8IL3 - chains A and C of the 3 polymer chains in the assembly; structure by electron microscopy, 3.86 A resolution.

== Chain A ==
Molecule: Light chain
Source organism: Homo sapiens
Chain sequence (218 residues; row label = number of the first residue in the row):
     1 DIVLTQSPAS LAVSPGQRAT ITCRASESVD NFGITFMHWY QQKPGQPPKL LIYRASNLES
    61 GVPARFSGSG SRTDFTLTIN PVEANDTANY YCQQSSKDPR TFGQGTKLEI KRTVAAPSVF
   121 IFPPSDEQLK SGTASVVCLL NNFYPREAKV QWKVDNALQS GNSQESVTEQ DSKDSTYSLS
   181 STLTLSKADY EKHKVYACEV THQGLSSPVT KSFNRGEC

== Chain C ==
Molecule: ADP-ribosyl cyclase/cyclic ADP-ribose hydrolase 1
Source organism: Homo sapiens
Notes: EC 3.2.2.6
Reference sequence: P28907 (CD38_HUMAN); residues 25-256 here correspond to UniProt positions 48-279 (UniProt number = residue number + 23)
Chain sequence (232 residues; numbered 25 to 256; the number before each row is that of its first residue):
    25 QQWSGPGTTK RFPETVLARC VKYTEIHPEM RHVDCQSVWD AFKGAFISKH PCNITEEDYQ
    85 PLMKLGTQTV PCNKILLWSR IKDLAHQFTQ VQRDMFTLED TLLGYLADDL TWCGEFNTSK
   145 INYQSCPDWR KDCSNNPVSV FWKTVSRRFA EAACDVVHVM LNGSRSKIFD KNSTFGSVEV
   205 HNLQPEKVQT LEAWVIHGGR EDSRDLCQDP TIKELESIIS KRNIQFSCKN IY
Disulfides: Cys44-Cys59
Curated features (UniProtKB/Swiss-Prot):
  - active site: Cys96, Cys178
  - glycosylation (N-linked (GlcNAc...) asparagine): Asn77, Asn141, Asn186, Asn196

== Chain A / chain C interface ==
Residue-residue contacts - 6 pairs, chain A then chain C:
  Phe32(A) - Lys46(C)
  Phe32(A) - Glu49(C)
  Phe32(A) - Ile50(C)  hydrophobic
  Ile34(A) - Ile50(C)
  Phe36(A) - Pro52(C)  hydrophobic
  Asp98(A) - His56(C)  salt bridge
Other interface residues (no listed pair), chain A (5 interface residues in all): Arg100

== Summary ==
Chain A and chain C each contribute 5 residues to their interface, with 1 salt bridge. The salt-bridged pair
is Asp98(A)-His56(C). UniProt lists active-site residues Cys96(C) and Cys178(C) on chain C.
Chain A is Light chain and chain C is ADP-ribosyl cyclase/cyclic ADP-ribose hydrolase 1, both from Homo
sapiens; the structure, Cryo-EM structure of CD38 in complex with FTL004, was determined by electron
microscopy.
